Entry 3DRX (X-ray diffraction, 3.11 A resolution); this record covers chains C and D of the 5 polymer chains in the assembly.

# Chain C (and D)
Name: BTB/POZ domain-containing protein KCTD5
From: Homo sapiens
Notes: chain D of this document is another copy of the same molecule, construct and numbering; everything in this record applies to it too
UniProt: Q9NXV2 (KCTD5_HUMAN); numbering as in UniProt (aligned over 34-234)
Sequence (202 residues; numbered 33 to 234; the number before each row is that of its first residue):
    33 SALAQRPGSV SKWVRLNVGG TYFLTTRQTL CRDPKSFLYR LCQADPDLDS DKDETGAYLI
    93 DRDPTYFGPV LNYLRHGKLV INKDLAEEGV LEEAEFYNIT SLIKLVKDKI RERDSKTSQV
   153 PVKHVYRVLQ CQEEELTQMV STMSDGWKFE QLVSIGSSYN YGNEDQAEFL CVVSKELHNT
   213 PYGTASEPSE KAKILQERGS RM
Disordered / not traced: 33-34, 212-234 (chain D: 33, 197, 212-234)
Disulfides: C63-C74
Differences from the reference sequence: expression tag (33)
Reported in the primary citation:
  - self-association interface (contacts with another copy of this molecule); pairs are residue here / residue on that copy: L56-G51 (backbone contact), T58-D93, T61-D93, D93-R107 (hydrogen bond), D95-N104, A118-N114 (backbone contact), E124-K110, D95, Y158, V160, F181

# How chain C and chain D interact
Pairs across the interface (57; chain C residue first):
  L35(C) with F69(D), hydrophobic; R72(D), hydrogen bond (backbone-side chain); L73(D), hydrophobic; S82(D); D83(D); Y90(D), hydrophobic
  A36(C) with F69(D), hydrophobic
  Q37(C) with R72(D)
  P39(C) with R72(D)
  W45(C) with L91(D), hydrophobic; I92(D); D93(D)
  L56(C) with N49(D); G51(D), hydrogen bond (backbone-backbone); G52(D); L91(D), hydrophobic; D93(D)
  T57(C) with D93(D), hydrogen bond
  T58(C) with D93(D), hydrogen bond
  T61(C) with D93(D), hydrogen bond
  N104(C) with D95(D), hydrogen bond
  R107(C) with D93(D), salt bridge; R94(D); D95(D)
  H108(C) with E124(D), salt bridge
  K110(C) with E124(D), salt bridge
  V112(C) with Y98(D)
  I113(C) with A118(D)
  N114(C) with Y98(D), hydrogen bond; D116(D); L117(D)
  K115(C) with K115(D), hydrogen bond (side chain-backbone); D116(D)
  D116(C) with D116(D)
  L168(C) with V160(D), hydrophobic
  T169(C) with V160(D)
  V172(C) with Y158(D), hydrophobic; V160(D), hydrophobic
  D177(C) with K155(D)
  K180(C) with V154(D), hydrogen bond (side chain-backbone); K155(D); H156(D); Y158(D)
  F181(C) with Y158(D), hydrogen bond (backbone-side chain); Q183(D); V204(D), hydrophobic
  Q183(C) with Q183(D)
  L184(C) with Q183(D), hydrogen bond (backbone-side chain); V204(D), hydrophobic
  S190(C) with G188(D); S190(D), hydrogen bond (backbone-side chain); N192(D), hydrogen bond (backbone-side chain)
  Y191(C) with N192(D), hydrogen bond (backbone-side chain)
  Y193(C) with I187(D); N195(D), hydrogen bond (backbone-side chain)
  F201(C) with L202(D), hydrophobic
  H210(C) with P153(D)
Also at the interface, not in a pair above, chain C (37 interface residues in all): S43, F55, M175, W179, S186, E208
Also at the interface, not in a pair above, chain D (40 interface residues in all): G121, F128, R159, E182, V185, S186

# Overview
37 residues of chain C and 40 residues of chain D are in contact, with 15 hydrogen bonds and 3 salt bridges.
Polar pairs include R107(C)-D93(D), H108(C)-E124(D) and K110(C)-E124(D). From the paper: a self-association
interface involving L56(C), T58(C) and T61(C) among others.
Chain C and chain D are both BTB/POZ domain-containing protein KCTD5 (Homo sapiens); the structure, X-ray
crystal structure of human KCTD5 protein crystallized in high-salt buffer, was determined by X-ray diffraction
together with 3DRY and 3DRZ from the same study.
